9CF0 - chains N and P of the 5 polymer chains in the assembly; structure by electron microscopy, 3.47 A resolution.

# Chain N
Molecule: DNA non-target strand
From: synthetic construct
Sequence (57 nucleotides; numbered -11 to 45; the number before each row is that of its first residue; numbers below 1 keep their minus sign (DT-11 is residue -11)):
   -11 TACCCGGGAT AAACATCCAG CAAACAGAGC TCGTTCAAAA ACTAATTTCC TTTTGAC
Not modelled in the structure: -11, 1-45

# Chain P
Name: Maltose/maltodextrin-binding periplasmic protein, Parasitella parasitica Fanzor 1
From: Parasitella parasitica
UniProtKB: chimeric construct of P0AEX9, A0A0B7NJM7: residues -390 to -25 from P0AEX9 (MALE_ECOLI) positions 27-392 (UniProt number = residue number + 417); residues 3-850 from A0A0B7NJM7 positions 2-849 (UniProt number = residue number - 1)
Chain sequence (1259 residues; numbered -408 to 850; the number before each row is that of its first residue; numbers below 1 keep their minus sign (Met-408 is residue -408)):
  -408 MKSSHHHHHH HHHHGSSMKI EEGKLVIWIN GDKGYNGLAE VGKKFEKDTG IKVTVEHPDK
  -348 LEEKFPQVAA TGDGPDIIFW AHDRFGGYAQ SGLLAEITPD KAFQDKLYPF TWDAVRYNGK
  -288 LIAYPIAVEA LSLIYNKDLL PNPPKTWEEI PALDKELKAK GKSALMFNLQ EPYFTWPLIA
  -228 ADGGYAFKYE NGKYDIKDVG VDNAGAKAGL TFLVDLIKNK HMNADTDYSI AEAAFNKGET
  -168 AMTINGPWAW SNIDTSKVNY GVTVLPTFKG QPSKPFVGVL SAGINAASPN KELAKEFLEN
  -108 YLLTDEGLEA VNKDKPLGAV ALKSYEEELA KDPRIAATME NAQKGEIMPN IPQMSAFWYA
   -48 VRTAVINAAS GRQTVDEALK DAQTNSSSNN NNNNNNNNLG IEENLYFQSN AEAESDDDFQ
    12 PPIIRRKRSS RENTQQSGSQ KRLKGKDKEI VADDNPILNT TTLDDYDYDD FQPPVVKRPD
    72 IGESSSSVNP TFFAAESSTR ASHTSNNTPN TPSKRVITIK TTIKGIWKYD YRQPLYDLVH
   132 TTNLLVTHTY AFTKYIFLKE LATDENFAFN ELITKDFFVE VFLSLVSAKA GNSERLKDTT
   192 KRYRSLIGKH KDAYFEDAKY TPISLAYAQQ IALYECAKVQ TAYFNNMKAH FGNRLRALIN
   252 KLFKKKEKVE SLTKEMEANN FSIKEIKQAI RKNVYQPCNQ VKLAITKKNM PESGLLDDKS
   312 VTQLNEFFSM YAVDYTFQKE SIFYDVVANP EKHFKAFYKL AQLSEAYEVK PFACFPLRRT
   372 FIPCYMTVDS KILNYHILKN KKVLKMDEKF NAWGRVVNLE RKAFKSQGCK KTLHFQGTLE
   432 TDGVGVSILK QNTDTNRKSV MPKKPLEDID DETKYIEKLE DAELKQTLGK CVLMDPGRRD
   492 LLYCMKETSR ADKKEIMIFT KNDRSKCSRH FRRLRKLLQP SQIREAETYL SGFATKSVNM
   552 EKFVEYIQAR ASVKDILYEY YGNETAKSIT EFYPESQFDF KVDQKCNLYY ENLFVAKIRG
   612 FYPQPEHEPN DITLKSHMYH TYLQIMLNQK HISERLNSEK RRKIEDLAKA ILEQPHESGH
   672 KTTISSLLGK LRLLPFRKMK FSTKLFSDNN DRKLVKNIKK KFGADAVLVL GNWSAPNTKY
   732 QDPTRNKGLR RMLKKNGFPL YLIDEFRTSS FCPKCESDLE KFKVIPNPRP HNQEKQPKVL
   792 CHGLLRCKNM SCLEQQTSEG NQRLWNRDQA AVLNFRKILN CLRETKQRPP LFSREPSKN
Not modelled in the structure: -408 to 102, 449-464, 808-811, 845-850
Construct notes: expression tag (-408 to -391); linker (-24 to 2)
Metal / ion sites: Zn2+: Cys763, Cys766
Reported in the primary citation:
  - binding site for DNA target strand: Arg448

# How chain N and chain P interact
Pairs across the interface - 22 pairs, chain N then chain P:
  DG-6(N) - Tyr218(P)  sugar contact
  DG-6(N) - Lys392(P)  sugar contact
  DG-6(N) - Lys393(P)  phosphate contact
  DG-5(N) - Tyr218(P)  hydrogen bond to the phosphate
  DG-5(N) - Lys392(P)  phosphate contact
  DG-4(N) - Ala179(P)  phosphate contact
  DG-4(N) - Lys180(P)  sugar contact
  DG-4(N) - Gly182(P)  phosphate contact
  DG-4(N) - Ala217(P)  phosphate contact
  DG-4(N) - Tyr218(P)  hydrogen bond to the phosphate
  DA-3(N) - Leu174(P)  phosphate contact
  DA-3(N) - Leu187(P)  phosphate contact
  DA-3(N) - Arg195(P)  salt bridge to the phosphate
  DT-2(N) - Glu171(P)  phosphate contact
  DT-2(N) - Arg186(P)  sugar contact
  DT-2(N) - Leu187(P)  phosphate contact
  DT-2(N) - Lys188(P)  hydrogen bond to the phosphate
  DT-2(N) - Thr191(P)  hydrogen bond to the phosphate
  DT-2(N) - Gln220(P)  base contact
  DA-1(N) - Lys188(P)  salt bridge to the phosphate
  DA-1(N) - Leu224(P)  base contact
  DA0(N) - Arg448(P)  base contact
Interface residues without a listed pair, chain P (18 interface residues in all): Asn183

# Overview
7 residues of chain N face 18 of chain P across their interface; the contacts include 4 hydrogen bonds and 2
salt bridges. Polar pairs include DG-5(N)-Tyr218(P), DG-4(N)-Tyr218(P) and DT-2(N)-Lys188(P). The Zn2+ site is
built by Cys763(P) and Cys766(P). From the paper: a binding site for DNA target strand at Arg448(P).
Here chain N is DNA non-target strand (synthetic construct) and chain P is Maltose/maltodextrin-binding
periplasmic protein, Parasitella parasitica Fanzor 1 (Parasitella parasitica). Entry 9CF0 (Parasitella
parasitica Fanzor (PpFz) State 1) was determined by electron microscopy, deposited together with 9CER, 9CES,
9CET, 9CEU, 9CEV, 9CEW and 6 further entries.
